5M3L - chains A and B of the 15 polymer chains in the assembly; structure by electron microscopy, 3.80 A resolution.

== Chain A ==
Molecule: Extracellular globin-4
From: Lumbricus terrestris
UniProt: P13579 (GLB4_LUMTE); residues 1-151 here = UniProt positions 1-151
Amino-acid sequence (151 residues; each row starts with the number of its first residue):
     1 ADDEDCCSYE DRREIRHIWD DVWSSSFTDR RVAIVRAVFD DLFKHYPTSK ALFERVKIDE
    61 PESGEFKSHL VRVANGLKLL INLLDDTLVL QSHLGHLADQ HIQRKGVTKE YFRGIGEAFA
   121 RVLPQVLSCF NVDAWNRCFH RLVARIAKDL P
Unresolved in the structure: 1-4
Differences from the reference sequence: conflict K78 (Asp in P13579)
Curated features (UniProtKB/Swiss-Prot):
  - binding site (heme b): H101
Bound ions: heme Fe near H101 (its only coordinating residue here)
Small-molecule neighbours: heme (HEM): L52, F53, R55, H69, R72, L77, L80, L97, H101, R104, Y111, F112, I115

== Chain B ==
Molecule: Extracellular globin-2
From: Lumbricus terrestris
UniProt: P02218 (GLB2_LUMTE); residues 1-145 here = UniProt positions 1-145
Amino-acid sequence (145 residues; numbered 1 to 145; the number before each row is that of its first residue):
     1 KKQCGVLEGL KVKSEWGRAY GSGHDREAFS QAIWRATFAQ VPESRSLFKR VHGDDTSHPA
    61 FIAHADRVLG GLDIAISTLD QPATLKEELD HLQVQHEGRK IPDNYFDAFK TAILHVVAAQ
   121 LGRCYDREAW DACIDHIEDG IKGHH
Differences from the reference sequence: conflict D66 (Glu in P02218)
Curated features (UniProtKB/Swiss-Prot):
  - binding site (heme b): H96
Bound ions: heme Fe near H96 (its only coordinating residue here)
Small-molecule neighbours: heme (HEM): L47, F48, H64, R67, V68, G71, L72, L92, Q95, H96, R99, Y105, F106, F109, I137, E138, I141
What the authors report for this chain:
  - binding site for heme: H64, H96
  - heme coordination: H96

== How chain A and chain B interact ==
Contacting residue pairs - 12 pairs, chain A then chain B:
  R30(A) - L10(B)
  R30(A) - S14(B)
  A37(A) - L7(B)  hydrophobic
  V122(A) - L7(B)  hydrophobic
  Q125(A) - K11(B)
  V126(A) - K11(B)
  L127(A) - K11(B)  hydrogen bond (backbone-side chain)
  S128(A) - K11(B)
  S128(A) - E15(B)
  S128(A) - C124(B)
  S128(A) - Y125(B)
  C129(A) - C124(B)  hydrogen bond (backbone-side chain)
Interface residues without a listed pair, chain A (9 interface residues in all): A33
Interface residues without a listed pair, chain B (8 interface residues in all): E8

== In short ==
The interface between chain A and chain B involves 9 residues on one side and 8 on the other, with 2 hydrogen
bonds. Polar contacts include L127(A)-K11(B) and C129(A)-C124(B). Chain A binds heme. Chain B binds heme. From
the paper: a binding site for heme at H64(B) and H96(B); heme coordination by H96(B).
Chain A is Extracellular globin-4 and chain B is Extracellular globin-2, both from Lumbricus terrestris; the
structure, Single-particle cryo-EM using alignment by classification (ABC): the structure of Lumbricus
terrestris hemoglobin, was determined by electron microscopy.
